PDB entry 2X6S | X-ray diffraction, 2.29 A resolution | chains E and F

# Chain E (and F)
Name: Integrase
Source organism: Human spumaretrovirus
Notes: fragment: catalytic core, residues 861-1060; chain F of this document is another copy of the same molecule, construct and numbering; everything in this record applies to it too
UniProtKB: P14350 (POL_FOAMV); residues 110-309 here correspond to UniProt positions 861-1060 (UniProt number = residue number + 751)
Amino-acid sequence (200 residues; each row starts with the number of its first residue):
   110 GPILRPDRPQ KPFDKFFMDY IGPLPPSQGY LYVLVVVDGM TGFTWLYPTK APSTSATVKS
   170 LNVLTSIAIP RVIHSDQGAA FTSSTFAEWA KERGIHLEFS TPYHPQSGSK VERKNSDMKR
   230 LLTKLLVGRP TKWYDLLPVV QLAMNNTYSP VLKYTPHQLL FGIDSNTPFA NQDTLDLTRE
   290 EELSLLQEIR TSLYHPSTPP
Disordered / not traced: 110-116, 215-218, 303-309 (chain F: 110-118, 215-218, 304-309)
Construct notes: engineered mutation Met127 (Ile878 in P14350), Met227 (Ile978 in P14350), Met253 (Leu1004 in P14350); conflict Arg180 (Lys931 in P14350)
Ion coordination: Mg2+: Asp128, Asp185
UniProt features mapped onto this chain:
  - binding site (Mg(2+)): Asp123, Asp185

# Chain E / chain F interface
Pairs across the interface - 48 pairs, chain E then chain F:
  Gln119(E) with Asn275(F)
  Lys120(E) with Asn275(F); Thr276(F), hydrogen bond (side chain-backbone); Phe278(F)
  Pro121(E) with Pro277(F)
  Tyr139(E) with Lys168(F), hydrogen bond
  Phe152(E) with Ile176(F), hydrophobic
  Trp154(E) with Ile176(F)
  Tyr156(E) with Val172(F), hydrophobic
  Lys168(E) with Tyr139(F); Lys168(F); Tyr243(F)
  Asn171(E) with Tyr243(F), hydrogen bond; Pro247(F)
  Val172(E) with Tyr156(F), hydrophobic
  Ser175(E) with Pro247(F); Gln250(F); Leu251(F)
  Ile176(E) with Phe152(F), hydrophobic; Gln250(F); Leu251(F); Phe270(F), hydrophobic
  Lys200(E) with Arg288(F)
  Glu201(E) with Arg288(F), salt bridge
  Arg202(E) with Asp244(F); Pro247(F); Val248(F)
  Tyr243(E) with Lys168(F); Asn171(F), hydrogen bond
  Pro247(E) with Asn171(F); Ser175(F)
  Gln250(E) with Ser175(F); Ile176(F)
  Leu251(E) with Ser175(F); Ile176(F)
  Leu269(E) with Phe270(F)
  Phe270(E) with Ile176(F), hydrophobic; Leu269(F); Phe270(F), hydrophobic; Gly271(F)
  Ser274(E) with Gly271(F)
  Asn275(E) with Lys120(F); Pro121(F)
  Thr276(E) with Lys120(F), hydrogen bond (backbone-side chain)
  Pro277(E) with Lys120(F); Pro121(F)
  Phe278(E) with Lys120(F)
  Arg288(E) with Glu201(F)
Also at the interface, not in a pair above, chain E (33 interface residues in all): Phe122, Thr174, Ala177, Ile178, Asp244, His266
Also at the interface, not in a pair above, chain F (34 interface residues in all): Phe122, Trp154, Thr174, Ala177, Arg202, Lys241, His266, Leu286, Glu291

# Overview
33 residues of chain E and 34 residues of chain F are in contact; the contacts include 5 hydrogen bonds and 1
salt bridge. Polar contacts include Glu201(E)-Arg288(F), Lys120(E)-Thr276(F) and Tyr139(E)-Lys168(F). Curated
annotation (UniProt) lists Mg2+-binding residues Asp123(E) and Asp185(E) on chain E.
Chain E and chain F are both Integrase (Human spumaretrovirus); the structure, Human foamy virus integrase -
catalytic core. Magnesium-bound structure, was determined by X-ray diffraction (same publication as 2X6N, 2X74
and 2X78).
